Entry 6U4S (X-ray diffraction, 2.49 A resolution); this record covers chain A.

[Chain A]
Molecule: Cysteine dioxygenase type 1
From: Rattus norvegicus
Notes: EC 1.13.11.20
UniProt: P21816 (CDO1_RAT); residue numbers follow UniProt; this construct covers 1-200
Amino-acid sequence (200 residues; numbered 1 to 200; the number before each row is that of its first residue):
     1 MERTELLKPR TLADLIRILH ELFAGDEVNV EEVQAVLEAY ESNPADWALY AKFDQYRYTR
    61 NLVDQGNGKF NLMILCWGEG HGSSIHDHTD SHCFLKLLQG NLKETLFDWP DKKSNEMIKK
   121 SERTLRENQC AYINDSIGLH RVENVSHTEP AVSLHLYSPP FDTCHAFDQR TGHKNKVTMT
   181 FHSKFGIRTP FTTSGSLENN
Not modelled in the structure: 1-5, 191-200
Sequence notes: conflict Asp46 (Glu in P21816)
Swiss-Prot annotation at these positions:
  - binding site (Fe cation): His86, His88, His140
  - cross-link: Cys93 to Tyr157 (3'-(S-cysteinyl)-tyrosine (Cys-Tyr))
Ion coordination: Fe ion: His86, His88, His140
From the paper describing this entry:
  - contacts within the chain: Cys93-Tyr157
  - post-translational modification sites: Cys93
  - Fe ion coordination through a water molecule: Tyr157
  - mutagenesis - C93E (78-fold): decreased catalytic activity on L-cysteine

[Summary]
His86, His88 and His140 coordinate a Fe ion ion. From UniProt: 3 Fe cation-binding residues. The paper reports
that C93E reduces catalytic activity on L-cysteine; water-mediated Fe ion coordination by Tyr157.
Chain A is Cysteine dioxygenase type 1 (Rattus norvegicus); the structure, wild type cysteine dioxygenase, was
determined by X-ray diffraction (same publication as 6U4L and 6U4V).
